2VDG - chain A; structure by X-ray diffraction, 1.92 A resolution.

Chain A:
Protein: Aldose reductase
Organism: Hordeum vulgare
Notes: EC 1.1.1.21
Reference sequence: Q42837 (ALDR_HORVU); residues 2-320 here = UniProt positions 2-320
Chain sequence (344 residues; each row starts with the number of its first residue; numbers below 1 keep their minus sign (Met-23 is residue -23)):
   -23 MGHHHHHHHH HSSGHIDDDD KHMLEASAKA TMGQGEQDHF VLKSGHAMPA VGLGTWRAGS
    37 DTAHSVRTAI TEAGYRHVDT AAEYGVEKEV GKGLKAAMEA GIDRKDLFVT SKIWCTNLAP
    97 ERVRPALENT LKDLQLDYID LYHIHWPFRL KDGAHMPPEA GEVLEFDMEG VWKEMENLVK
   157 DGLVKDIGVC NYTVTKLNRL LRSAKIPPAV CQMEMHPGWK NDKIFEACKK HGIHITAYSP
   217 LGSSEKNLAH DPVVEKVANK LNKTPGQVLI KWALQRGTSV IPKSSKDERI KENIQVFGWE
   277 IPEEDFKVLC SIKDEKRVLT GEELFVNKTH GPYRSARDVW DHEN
Unresolved in the structure: -23 to 12
Residues lining bound ligands:
  - 1-butanol (1BO), molecule 1: Trp32, Glu59, Tyr60, Trp90, His121, Trp122, Leu295
  - 1-butanol (1BO), molecule 2: Glu135, Ala136, Asn303, Thr305, His306
  - NADPH (NDP; NADPH dihydro-nicotinamide-adenine-dinucleotide phosphate): Gly30, Thr31, Trp32, Arg33, Asp55, Tyr60, Lys88, His121, Trp122, Cys166, Asn167, Gln188, Tyr214, Ser215, Pro216, Leu217, Gly218, Ser219, Ser220, Asn223, Ala225, Gly242, Ile257, Pro258, Lys259, Ser260, Ser261, Lys262, Arg265, Glu268, Asn269, Leu295

In short:
Bound to chain A: NADPH and 1-butanol.
Chain A is Aldose reductase (Hordeum vulgare); the structure, Barley Aldose Reductase 1 complex with butanol,
was determined by X-ray diffraction (same publication as 2BGQ and 2BGS).
